PDB entry 8TW8 | electron microscopy, 3.50 A resolution | chains 2 and C of the 8 polymer chains in the assembly

Chain 2:
Molecule: Replication factor C subunit 2
From: Saccharomyces cerevisiae
Reference sequence: P40348 (RFC2_YEAST); numbering as in UniProt (aligned over 14-353)
Amino-acid sequence (340 residues; row label = number of the first residue in the row):
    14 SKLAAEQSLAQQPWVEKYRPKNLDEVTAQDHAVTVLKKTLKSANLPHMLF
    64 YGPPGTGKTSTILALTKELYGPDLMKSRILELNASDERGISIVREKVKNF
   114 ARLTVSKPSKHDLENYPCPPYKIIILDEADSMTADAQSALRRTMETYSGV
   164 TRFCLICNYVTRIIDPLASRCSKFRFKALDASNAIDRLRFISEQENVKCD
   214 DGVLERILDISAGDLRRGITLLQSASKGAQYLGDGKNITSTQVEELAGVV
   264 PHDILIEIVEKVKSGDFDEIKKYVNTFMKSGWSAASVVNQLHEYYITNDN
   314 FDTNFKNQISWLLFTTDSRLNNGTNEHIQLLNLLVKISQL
Metal / ion sites: Mg2+: Thr72 (together with ATP-gamma-S)
Ligand contacts:
  - ATP-gamma-S (AGS; phosphothiophosphoric acid-adenylate ester), molecule 1: Trp27, Val28, Tyr31, Arg32, Pro33, Glu38, Val39, Thr40, Gln42, Pro66, Pro67, Gly68, Thr69, Gly70, Lys71, Thr72, Ser73, Asn171, Leu192, Arg200, Leu228, Arg229, Ile232
  - ATP-gamma-S (AGS), molecule 2: Arg154, Pro179, Arg183
Swiss-Prot annotation at these positions:
  - binding site (ATP): Val28, Arg32, Gly65 to Ser73, Asn171, Arg229

Chain C:
Molecule: Proliferating cell nuclear antigen
From: Saccharomyces cerevisiae
Reference sequence: P15873 (PCNA_YEAST); residues 1-258 here = UniProt positions 1-258
Amino-acid sequence (258 residues; numbered 1 to 258; the number before each row is that of its first residue):
     1 MLEAKFEEASLFKRIIDGFKDCVQLVNFQCKEDGIIAQAVDDSRVLLVSL
    51 EIGVEAFQEYRCDHPVTLGMDLTSLSKILRCGNNTDTLTLIADNTPDSII
   101 LLFEDTKKDRIAEYSLKLMDIDADFLKIEELQYDSTLSLPSSEFSKIVRD
   151 LSQLSDSINIMITKETIKFVADGDIGSGSVIIKPFVDMEHPETSIKLEMD
   201 QPVDLTFGAKYLLDIIKGSSLSDRVGIRLSSEAPALFQFDLKSGFLQFFL
   251 APKFNDEE
Unresolved in the structure: 255-258
Swiss-Prot annotation at these positions:
  - DNA-binding region: Arg61 to Arg80
  - cross-link (Glycyl lysine isopeptide (Lys-Gly)): Lys127 (interchain with G-Cter in SUMO), Lys164 (interchain with G-Cter in SUMO)

Interface between chain 2 and chain C:
Residue-residue contacts (10):
  Arg115(2) - Met119(C)
  Leu116(2) - Lys117(C)
  Leu116(2) - Leu118(C)
  Leu116(2) - Met119(C)  hydrophobic
  Thr117(2) - Leu118(C)  hydrogen bond (backbone-backbone)
  Thr117(2) - Met119(C)
  Val118(2) - Asp97(C)
  Ser119(2) - Asp97(C)
  Lys120(2) - Asp93(C)  salt bridge
  Lys120(2) - Asp97(C)
Interface residues without a listed pair, chain C (7 interface residues in all): Thr95, Asp120

Overview:
6 residues of chain 2 face 7 of chain C across their interface, with 1 hydrogen bond and 1 salt bridge. Among
the polar pairs are Lys120(2)-Asp93(C) and Thr117(2)-Leu118(C). Ligands of chain 2: ATP-gamma-S. UniProt lists
13 ATP-binding residues on chain 2.
Here chain 2 is Replication factor C subunit 2 and chain C is Proliferating cell nuclear antigen, both from
Saccharomyces cerevisiae. Entry 8TW8 (Cryo-EM structure of S. cerevisiae Ctf18-RFC-PCNA complex in Apo state
conformation I) was determined by electron microscopy, deposited together with 9B8R, 8TW7, 8TW9, 8TWA and
8TWB.
